Entry 2R92 (X-ray diffraction, 3.80 A resolution); this record covers chains A and E of the 14 polymer chains in the assembly.

[Chain A]
Name: DNA-directed RNA polymerase II subunit RPB1
From: Saccharomyces cerevisiae
Notes: EC 2.7.7.6
UniProtKB: P04050 (RPB1_YEAST); numbering as in UniProt (aligned over 1-1733)
Chain sequence (1733 residues; each row starts with the number of its first residue):
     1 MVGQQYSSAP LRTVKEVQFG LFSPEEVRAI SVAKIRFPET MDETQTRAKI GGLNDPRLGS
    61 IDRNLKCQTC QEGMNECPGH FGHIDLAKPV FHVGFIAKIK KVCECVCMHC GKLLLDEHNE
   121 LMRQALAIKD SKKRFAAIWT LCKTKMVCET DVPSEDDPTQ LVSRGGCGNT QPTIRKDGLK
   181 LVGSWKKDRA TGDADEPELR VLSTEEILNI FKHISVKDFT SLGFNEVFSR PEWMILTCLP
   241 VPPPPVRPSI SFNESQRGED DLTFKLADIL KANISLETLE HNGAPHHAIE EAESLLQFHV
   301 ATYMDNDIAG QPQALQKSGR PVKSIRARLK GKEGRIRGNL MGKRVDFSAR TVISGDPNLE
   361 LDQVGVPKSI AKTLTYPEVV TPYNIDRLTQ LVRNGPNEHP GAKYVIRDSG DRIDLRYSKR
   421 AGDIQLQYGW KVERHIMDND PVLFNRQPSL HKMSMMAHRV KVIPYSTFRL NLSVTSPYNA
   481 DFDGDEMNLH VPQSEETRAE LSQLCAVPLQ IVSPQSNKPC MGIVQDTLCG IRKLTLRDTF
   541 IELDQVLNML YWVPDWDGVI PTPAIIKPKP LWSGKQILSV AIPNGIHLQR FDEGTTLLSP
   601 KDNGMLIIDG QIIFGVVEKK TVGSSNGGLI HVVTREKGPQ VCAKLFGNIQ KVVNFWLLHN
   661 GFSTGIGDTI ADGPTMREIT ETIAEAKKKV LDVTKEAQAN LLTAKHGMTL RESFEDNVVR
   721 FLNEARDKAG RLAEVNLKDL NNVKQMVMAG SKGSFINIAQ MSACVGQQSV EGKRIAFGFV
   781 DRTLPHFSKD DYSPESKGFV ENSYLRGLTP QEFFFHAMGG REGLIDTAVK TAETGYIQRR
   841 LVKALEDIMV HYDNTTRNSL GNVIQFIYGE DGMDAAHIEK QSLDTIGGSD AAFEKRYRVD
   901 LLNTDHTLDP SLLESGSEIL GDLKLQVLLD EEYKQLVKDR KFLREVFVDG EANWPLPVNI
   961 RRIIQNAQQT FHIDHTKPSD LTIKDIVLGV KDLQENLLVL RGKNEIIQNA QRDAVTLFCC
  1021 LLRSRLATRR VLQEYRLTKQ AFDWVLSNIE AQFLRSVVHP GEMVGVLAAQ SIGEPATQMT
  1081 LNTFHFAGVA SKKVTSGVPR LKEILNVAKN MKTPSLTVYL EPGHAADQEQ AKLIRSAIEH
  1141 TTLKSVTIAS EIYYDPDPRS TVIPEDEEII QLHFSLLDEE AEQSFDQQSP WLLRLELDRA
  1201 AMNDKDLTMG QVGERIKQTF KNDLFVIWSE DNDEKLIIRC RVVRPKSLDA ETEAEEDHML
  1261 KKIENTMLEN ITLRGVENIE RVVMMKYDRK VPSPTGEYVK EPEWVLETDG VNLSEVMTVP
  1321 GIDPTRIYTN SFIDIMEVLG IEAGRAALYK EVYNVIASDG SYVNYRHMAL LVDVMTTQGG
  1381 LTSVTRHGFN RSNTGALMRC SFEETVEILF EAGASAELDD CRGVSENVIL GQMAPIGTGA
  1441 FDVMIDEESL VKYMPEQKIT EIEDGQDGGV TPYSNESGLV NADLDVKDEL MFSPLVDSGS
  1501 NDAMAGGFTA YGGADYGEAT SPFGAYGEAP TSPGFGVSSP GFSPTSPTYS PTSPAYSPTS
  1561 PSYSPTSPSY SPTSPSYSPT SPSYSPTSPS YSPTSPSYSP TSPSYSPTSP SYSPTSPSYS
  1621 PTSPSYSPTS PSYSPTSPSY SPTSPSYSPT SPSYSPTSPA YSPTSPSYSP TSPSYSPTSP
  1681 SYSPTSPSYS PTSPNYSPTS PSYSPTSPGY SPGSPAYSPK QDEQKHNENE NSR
Not modelled in the structure: 1, 190-194, 1082-1091, 1178-1186, 1246-1253, 1456-1733
Bound ions: Zn2+ site 1: Cys67, Cys70, Cys77, His80; Zn2+ site 2: Cys110, Cys148, Cys167
Swiss-Prot annotation at these positions:
  - region: Pro248 to Asp260 (Lid loop), Asn306 to Lys323 (Rudder loop), Pro810 to Glu822 (Bridging helix)
  - binding site (Zn(2+)): Cys67, Cys70, Cys77, His80, Cys107, Cys110, Cys148, Cys167
  - binding site (Mg(2+)): Asp481, Asp483, Asp485
  - modified residue: Thr1471 (Phosphothreonine)
  - cross-link (Glycyl lysine isopeptide (Lys-Gly)): Lys695 (interchain with G-Cter in ubiquitin), Lys1246 (interchain with G-Cter in ubiquitin), Lys1350 (interchain with G-Cter in ubiquitin)
  - natural variant: Ser1653 to Pro1659 (deletion: In strain: A364A)
  - mutagenesis: Lys1246 (K1246R: Impairs ubiquitination during transcription stress)

[Chain E]
Name: DNA-directed RNA polymerases I, II, and III subunit RPABC1
From: Saccharomyces cerevisiae
Notes: EC 2.7.7.6
UniProtKB: P20434 (RPAB1_YEAST); residue numbers follow UniProt; this construct covers 1-215
Chain sequence (215 residues; numbered 1 to 215; the number before each row is that of its first residue):
     1 MDQENERNIS RLWRAFRTVK EMVKDRGYFI TQEEVELPLE DFKAKYCDSM GRPQRKMMSF
    61 QANPTEESIS KFPDMGSLWV EFCDEPSVGV KTMKTFVIHI QEKNFQTGIF VYQNNITPSA
   121 MKLVPSIPPA TIETFNEAAL VVNITHHELV PKHIRLSSDE KRELLKRYRL KESQLPRIQR
   181 ADPVALYLGL KRGEVVKIIR KSETSGRYAS YRICM
Not modelled in the structure: 1

[Chain A / chain E interface]
Contacting residue pairs (85; chain A residue first):
  Arg857(A) with Tyr168(E), hydrogen bond (side chain-backbone); Leu170(E)
  Leu860(A) with Gln174(E), hydrogen bond (backbone-side chain)
  Gly861(A) with Gln174(E), hydrogen bond (backbone-side chain)
  Asn862(A) with Ser173(E), hydrogen bond (side chain-backbone); Gln174(E)
  Val863(A) with Gln174(E), hydrogen bond (backbone-backbone); Pro176(E)
  Gln865(A) with Tyr208(E)
  Phe866(A) with Tyr168(E), hydrophobic; Tyr208(E), hydrogen bond (backbone-side chain); Ala209(E); Ser210(E); Tyr211(E)
  Ile867(A) with Tyr208(E)
  Gly869(A) with Thr204(E), hydrogen bond (backbone-side chain)
  Glu870(A) with Arg200(E), salt bridge; Ser202(E), hydrogen bond; Thr204(E); Ser205(E), hydrogen bond (backbone-side chain); Tyr208(E)
  Asp871(A) with Thr204(E), hydrogen bond
  Phe942(A) with Gly206(E); Arg207(E)
  Glu945(A) with Lys201(E), salt bridge
  Val946(A) with Lys201(E); Ser202(E); Gly206(E)
  Phe947(A) with Glu203(E)
  Trp954(A) with Glu203(E)
  Leu956(A) with Thr204(E)
  Asn1004(A) with Arg167(E)
  Ile1006(A) with Glu163(E); Leu164(E), hydrophobic; Arg167(E)
  Ile1007(A) with Arg167(E); Tyr168(E), hydrophobic
  Asp1013(A) with Ser205(E); Arg207(E), salt bridge
  Ala1014(A) with Ser205(E)
  Leu1017(A) with Ser202(E); Glu203(E); Thr204(E); Ser205(E); Gly206(E)
  Thr1318(A) with Arg11(E); Arg14(E), hydrogen bond (backbone-side chain); Ala138(E); Val141(E); Val142(E)
  Pro1324(A) with Val142(E), hydrophobic; His147(E), hydrogen bond (backbone-side chain)
  Thr1325(A) with His146(E), hydrogen bond (side chain-backbone); His147(E); Glu148(E), hydrogen bond (backbone-backbone)
  Arg1326(A) with His147(E); Glu148(E)
  Ile1327(A) with His147(E), hydrogen bond (backbone-side chain)
  Glu1337(A) with Pro183(E)
  Val1338(A) with Ile144(E); Pro183(E)
  Leu1339(A) with His147(E); Val150(E); Val184(E)
  Gly1340(A) with Asp182(E); Pro183(E)
  Ile1341(A) with Asp182(E), hydrogen bond (backbone-side chain); Arg212(E)
  Glu1342(A) with Pro151(E); His153(E); Ile198(E); Arg200(E), salt bridge; Arg212(E), salt bridge
  Ala1343(A) with Leu149(E); Val150(E), hydrophobic
  Arg1345(A) with Arg200(E)
  Ala1346(A) with Leu149(E), hydrophobic
  Tyr1349(A) with Glu203(E)
  Tyr1365(A) with Glu203(E)
  Thr1376(A) with Arg212(E), hydrogen bond
  Thr1377(A) with Arg177(E), hydrogen bond (backbone-backbone); Arg212(E)
  Gln1378(A) with Arg177(E)
  Gly1379(A) with Arg177(E); Gln179(E)
Also at the interface, not in a pair above, chain A (51 interface residues in all): Ala1010, Thr1016, Gln1218, Met1317, Met1336, Ala1347, Arg1366, Asp1373
Also at the interface, not in a pair above, chain E (42 interface residues in all): Glu4, Leu175

[Summary]
The interface between chain A and chain E involves 51 residues on one side and 42 on the other; the contacts
include 18 hydrogen bonds and 5 salt bridges. Polar contacts include Glu870(A)-Arg200(E), Glu945(A)-Lys201(E)
and Asp1013(A)-Arg207(E).
Here chain A is DNA-directed RNA polymerase II subunit RPB1 and chain E is DNA-directed RNA polymerases I, II,
and III subunit RPABC1, both from Saccharomyces cerevisiae. Entry 2R92 (Elongation complex of RNA polymerase
II with artificial RdRP scaffold) was determined by X-ray diffraction together with 2R93 from the same study.
